5CDD - chains B and C of the 3 polymer chains in the assembly; structure by X-ray diffraction, 2.70 A resolution.

# Chain B
Protein: Structural polyprotein, VP3
From: Israeli acute paralysis virus
UniProt: D1FK67 (D1FK67_9VIRU); residues 1-301 here correspond to UniProt positions 400-700 (UniProt number = residue number + 399)
Sequence (301 residues; each row starts with the number of its first residue):
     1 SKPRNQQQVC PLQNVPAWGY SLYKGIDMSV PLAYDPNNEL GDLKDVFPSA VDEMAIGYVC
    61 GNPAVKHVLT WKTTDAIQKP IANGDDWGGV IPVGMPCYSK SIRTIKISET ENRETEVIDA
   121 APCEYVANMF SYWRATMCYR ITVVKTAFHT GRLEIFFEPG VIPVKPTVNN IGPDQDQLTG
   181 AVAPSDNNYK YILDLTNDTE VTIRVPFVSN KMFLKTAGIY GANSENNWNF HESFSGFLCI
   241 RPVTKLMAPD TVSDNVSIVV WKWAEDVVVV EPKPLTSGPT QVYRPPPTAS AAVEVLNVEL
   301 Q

# Chain C
Protein: Structural polyprotein, VP2
From: Israeli acute paralysis virus
UniProt: D1FK67 (D1FK67_9VIRU); residues 59-258 here correspond to UniProt positions 71-270 (UniProt number = residue number + 12)
Sequence (200 residues; row label = number of the first residue in the row):
    59 DTHSIIQFLQ RPVLIDNIEI IAGTTADAAK PLSRYVLDQQ NSQKYVRSWT LPSTVLKAGG
   119 KAQKLANFKY LRCDVQVKLV LNANPFVAGR MYLAYSPYDD KVDTARSVLQ TSRAGVTGYP
   179 GVELDFQLDN SVEMTIPYAS FQEAYDLVTG TEDFVQLYLF PITPVLGPKS ESESSKVDIS
   239 VYMWLSNISL VIPTYRMNPD
Sequence notes: conflict Ala-87 (Asn99 in D1FK67)

# How chain B and chain C interact
Pairs across the interface - 72 pairs, chain B then chain C:
  Pro-48(B) / Pro-195(C)  hydrophobic
  Asn-62(B) / Gly-176(C)  hydrogen bond (side chain-backbone)
  Pro-63(B) / Thr-175(C)
  Ala-64(B) / Ala-172(C)
  Ala-64(B) / Thr-175(C)
  Val-65(B) / Ala-172(C)
  Val-65(B) / Thr-175(C)
  Lys-66(B) / Arg-171(C)  hydrogen bond (backbone-side chain)
  His-67(B) / Arg-92(C)
  His-67(B) / Arg-171(C)
  Val-68(B) / Arg-171(C)
  Val-68(B) / Ile-220(C)
  Val-68(B) / Thr-221(C)
  Asp-86(B) / Arg-92(C)  salt bridge
  Ser-99(B) / Arg-92(C)
  Ser-99(B) / Tyr-93(C)
  Lys-100(B) / Tyr-93(C)  hydrogen bond (backbone-side chain)
  Ser-101(B) / Tyr-93(C)
  Arg-103(B) / Leu-95(C)
  Val-117(B) / Tyr-93(C)
  Asp-119(B) / Arg-92(C)
  Asp-119(B) / Tyr-93(C)  hydrogen bond
  Asp-119(B) / Ser-170(C)
  Asp-119(B) / Ala-172(C)
  Ala-120(B) / Ala-172(C)
  Arg-140(B) / Glu-181(C)  salt bridge
  Thr-142(B) / Arg-148(C)
  Val-144(B) / Gly-147(C)
  Val-144(B) / Arg-148(C)
  Val-144(B) / Thr-221(C)
  Lys-145(B) / Ala-146(C)
  Lys-145(B) / Gln-185(C)
  Thr-146(B) / Pro-143(C)
  Thr-146(B) / Phe-144(C)
  Thr-146(B) / Ala-146(C)
  Thr-146(B) / Gln-185(C)
  Phe-148(B) / Pro-143(C)
  Phe-148(B) / Phe-144(C)  hydrophobic
  Glu-200(B) / Arg-148(C)  salt bridge
  Asp-250(B) / Pro-226(C)
  Thr-251(B) / Phe-144(C)
  Thr-251(B) / Pro-226(C)
  Val-252(B) / Phe-144(C)  hydrophobic
  Val-252(B) / Pro-226(C)
  Ser-253(B) / Gly-225(C)
  Asp-254(B) / Lys-227(C)  salt bridge
  Asn-255(B) / Leu-224(C)
  Val-256(B) / Leu-224(C)  hydrophobic
  Ser-257(B) / Thr-221(C)
  Ser-257(B) / Pro-222(C)
  Ser-257(B) / Leu-224(C)
  Val-259(B) / Thr-221(C)
  Trp-261(B) / Thr-175(C)
  Trp-261(B) / Glu-181(C)
  Tyr-283(B) / Val-94(C)
  Tyr-283(B) / Leu-95(C)  hydrogen bond (side chain-backbone)
  Arg-284(B) / Asp-161(C)  salt bridge
  Arg-284(B) / Ala-163(C)
  Pro-285(B) / Val-94(C)
  Pro-285(B) / Leu-95(C)
  Pro-285(B) / Asp-96(C)
  Pro-285(B) / Gln-97(C)
  Pro-285(B) / Gln-168(C)
  Pro-286(B) / Leu-95(C)
  Pro-286(B) / Asp-96(C)
  Pro-286(B) / Gln-97(C)  hydrogen bond (backbone-backbone)
  Pro-287(B) / Gln-97(C)
  Pro-287(B) / Gln-98(C)
  Thr-288(B) / Asp-96(C)
  Thr-288(B) / Gln-98(C)
  Ala-289(B) / Asp-96(C)
  Ala-289(B) / Gln-98(C)  hydrogen bond (backbone-side chain)
Other interface residues (no listed pair), chain B (46 interface residues in all): Asn-83, Trp-87, Ile-118, Ala-121, Ala-147, Thr-199
Other interface residues (no listed pair), chain C (33 interface residues in all): Val-145, Tyr-150, Leu-186

# Summary
46 residues of chain B face 33 of chain C across their interface; the contacts include 7 hydrogen bonds and 5
salt bridges. Polar contacts include Asp-86(B)/Arg-92(C), Arg-140(B)/Glu-181(C) and Glu-200(B)/Arg-148(C).
Chain B is Structural polyprotein, VP3 and chain C is Structural polyprotein, VP2, both from Israeli acute
paralysis virus; the structure, Crystal Structure of Israel acute Paralysis Virus Pentamer, was determined by
X-ray diffraction together with 5CDC, 5J96 and 5J98 from the same study.
